Entry 6JIM (X-ray diffraction, 2.00 A resolution); this record covers chains A and C.

== Chain A ==
Molecule: helicase
Source organism: Chikungunya virus
Chain sequence (465 residues; numbered 1 to 465; the number before each row is that of its first residue):
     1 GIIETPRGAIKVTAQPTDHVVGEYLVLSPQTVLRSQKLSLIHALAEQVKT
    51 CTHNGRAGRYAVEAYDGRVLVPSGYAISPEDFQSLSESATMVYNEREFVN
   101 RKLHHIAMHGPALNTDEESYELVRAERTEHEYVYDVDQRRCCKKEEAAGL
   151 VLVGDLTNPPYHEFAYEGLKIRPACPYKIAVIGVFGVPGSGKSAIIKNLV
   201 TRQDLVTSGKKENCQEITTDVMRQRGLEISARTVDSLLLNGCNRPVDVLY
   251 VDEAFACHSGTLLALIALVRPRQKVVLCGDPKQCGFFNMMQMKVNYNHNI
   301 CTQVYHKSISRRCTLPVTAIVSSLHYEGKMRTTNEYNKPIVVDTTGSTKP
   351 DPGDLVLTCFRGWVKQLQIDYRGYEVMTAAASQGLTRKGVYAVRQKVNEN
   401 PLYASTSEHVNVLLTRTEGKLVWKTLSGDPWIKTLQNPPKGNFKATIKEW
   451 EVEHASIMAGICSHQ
Disordered / not traced: 56-64, 464-465
Ion coordination: Mg2+: Ser-193 (together with ADP)
Residues lining bound ligands: ADP / aluminum ion: Val-187, Pro-188, Gly-189, Ser-190, Gly-191, Lys-192, Ser-193, Ala-194, Lys-197, Glu-253, Gln-283, Arg-311, Arg-312, Gly-384, Thr-386, Arg-416, Trp-450

== Chain C ==
Molecule: 8-nt RNA strand
Sequence (8 nucleotides; row label = number of the first residue in the row):
     2 UUUUUAAU

== How chain A and chain C interact ==
Residue-residue contacts - 40 pairs, chain A then chain C:
  Glu-95(A) / U5(C)  base contact
  Tyr-132(A) / A7(C)  base contact
  Pro-159(A) / A7(C)  base contact
  Tyr-161(A) / U6(C)  stacking on the base
  Tyr-161(A) / A7(C)  base contact
  Phe-164(A) / A7(C)  base contact
  Gly-209(A) / U5(C)  sugar contact
  Lys-210(A) / U6(C)  phosphate contact
  Lys-211(A) / U6(C)  hydrogen bond to the phosphate
  Lys-211(A) / A7(C)  salt bridge to the phosphate
  Thr-233(A) / U6(C)  phosphate contact
  Thr-233(A) / A7(C)  hydrogen bond to the phosphate
  Asp-235(A) / U6(C)  hydrogen bond to the sugar
  Asp-235(A) / A7(C)  sugar contact
  Ser-236(A) / A7(C)  phosphate contact
  Ser-236(A) / A8(C)  hydrogen bond to the phosphate
  Leu-239(A) / A7(C)  sugar contact
  Asn-240(A) / A7(C)  hydrogen bond to the sugar
  Asn-240(A) / A8(C)  sugar contact
  Gly-285(A) / U5(C)  base contact
  Phe-286(A) / U5(C)  base contact
  Phe-287(A) / U4(C)  stacking on the base
  Phe-287(A) / U5(C)  stacking on the base
  Cys-359(A) / U4(C)  sugar contact
  Phe-360(A) / U2(C)  sugar contact
  Phe-360(A) / U3(C)  sugar contact
  Phe-360(A) / U4(C)  phosphate contact
  Arg-361(A) / U4(C)  hydrogen bond to the phosphate
  Arg-361(A) / U5(C)  salt bridge to the phosphate
  Gly-362(A) / U2(C)  hydrogen bond to the sugar
  Trp-363(A) / U2(C)  hydrogen bond to the phosphate
  Lys-365(A) / U2(C)  hydrogen bond to the base
  Thr-378(A) / U4(C)  phosphate contact
  Thr-378(A) / U5(C)  hydrogen bond to the phosphate
  Ala-380(A) / U4(C)  sugar contact
  Asn-400(A) / U3(C)  hydrogen bond to the sugar
  Pro-401(A) / U3(C)  base contact
  Leu-402(A) / U3(C)  base contact
  Leu-402(A) / U4(C)  sugar contact
  His-409(A) / U4(C)  hydrogen bond to the sugar
Interface residues without a listed pair, chain A (32 interface residues in all): Glu-212, Met-289, Ala-381, Lys-396

== Overview ==
32 residues of chain A and 7 residues of chain C are in contact, with 12 hydrogen bonds, 2 salt bridges and 3
aromatic stacking contacts. Polar pairs include Lys-365(A)/U2(C), Asp-235(A)/U6(C) and Asn-240(A)/A7(C). Chain
A binds ADP / aluminum ion.
Here chain A is helicase (Chikungunya virus) and chain C is an 8-nt RNA strand. Entry 6JIM (Viral helicase
protein) was determined by X-ray diffraction.
